Entry 1B3S (X-ray diffraction, 2.39 A resolution); this record covers chains A and D.

== Chain A ==
Molecule: Protein (barnase)
From: Bacillus amyloliquefaciens
Notes: EC 3.1.27.3
Reference sequence: P00648 (RNBR_BACAM); residues 1-110 here correspond to UniProt positions 48-157 (UniProt number = residue number + 47)
Chain sequence (110 residues; row label = number of the first residue in the row):
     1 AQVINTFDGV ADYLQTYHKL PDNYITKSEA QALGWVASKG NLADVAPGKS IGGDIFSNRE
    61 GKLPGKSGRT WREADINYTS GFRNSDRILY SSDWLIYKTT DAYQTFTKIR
Construct notes: engineered mutation A102 (His149 in P00648)
UniProt features mapped onto this chain:
  - active site: E73 (Proton acceptor)

== Chain D ==
Molecule: Protein (barstar)
From: Bacillus amyloliquefaciens
Reference sequence: P11540 (BARS_BACAM); residues 2-90 here correspond to UniProt positions 1-89 (UniProt number = residue number - 1)
Chain sequence (90 residues; row label = number of the first residue in the row):
     1 MKKAVINGEQ IRSISDLHQT LKKELALPEF YGENLDALWD CLTGWVEYPL VLEWRQFEQS
    61 KQLTENGAES VLQVFREAKA EGCDITIILS
Construct notes: engineered mutation F30 (Tyr29 in P11540)

== Chain A / chain D interface ==
Pairs across the interface (32):
  K27(A) - W39(D)
  K27(A) - T43(D)  hydrogen bond
  W35(A) - G44(D)
  A37(A) - G44(D)
  A37(A) - W45(D)
  S38(A) - W45(D)  hydrogen bond (backbone-backbone)
  S38(A) - V46(D)
  S38(A) - E47(D)
  F56(A) - D36(D)
  N58(A) - D36(D)
  R59(A) - L35(D)
  R59(A) - D36(D)  hydrogen bond (backbone-side chain)
  R59(A) - W39(D)
  R59(A) - E77(D)  salt bridge
  E60(A) - N34(D)
  E60(A) - L35(D)  hydrogen bond (side chain-backbone)
  E60(A) - D36(D)  hydrogen bond (backbone-side chain)
  F82(A) - W45(D)  hydrophobic
  R83(A) - D40(D)  salt bridge
  R83(A) - G44(D)  hydrogen bond (side chain-backbone)
  R83(A) - W45(D)
  R87(A) - D40(D)  salt bridge
  A102(A) - F30(D)
  A102(A) - G32(D)
  A102(A) - N34(D)  hydrogen bond (backbone-side chain)
  A102(A) - A37(D)
  Y103(A) - N34(D)
  Y103(A) - D36(D)
  Y103(A) - A37(D)
  Y103(A) - D40(D)  hydrogen bond
  Q104(A) - G32(D)
  Q104(A) - N34(D)
Also at the interface, not in a pair above, chain A (18 interface residues in all): K62, E73, S85, D101
Also at the interface, not in a pair above, chain D (16 interface residues in all): Y31, V74

== Summary ==
18 residues of chain A and 16 residues of chain D are in contact; the contacts include 8 hydrogen bonds and 3
salt bridges. Among the polar pairs are R59(A)-E77(D), R83(A)-D40(D) and R87(A)-D40(D). UniProt lists
active-site residue E73(A) on chain A.
Chain A is Protein (barnase) and chain D is Protein (barstar), both from Bacillus amyloliquefaciens; the
structure, Structural response to mutation at a protein-protein interface, was determined by X-ray diffraction
(same publication as 1B2U and 1B2S).
